Entry 8R6O (X-ray diffraction, 2.20 A resolution); this record covers chains C and E of the 6 polymer chains in the assembly.

[Chain C]
Molecule: Detyrosinated tubulin alpha-1B chain
Source organism: Bos taurus
Reference sequence: P81947 (TBA1B_BOVIN); residues 1-451 here = UniProt positions 1-451
Chain sequence (451 residues; numbered 1 to 451; the number before each row is that of its first residue):
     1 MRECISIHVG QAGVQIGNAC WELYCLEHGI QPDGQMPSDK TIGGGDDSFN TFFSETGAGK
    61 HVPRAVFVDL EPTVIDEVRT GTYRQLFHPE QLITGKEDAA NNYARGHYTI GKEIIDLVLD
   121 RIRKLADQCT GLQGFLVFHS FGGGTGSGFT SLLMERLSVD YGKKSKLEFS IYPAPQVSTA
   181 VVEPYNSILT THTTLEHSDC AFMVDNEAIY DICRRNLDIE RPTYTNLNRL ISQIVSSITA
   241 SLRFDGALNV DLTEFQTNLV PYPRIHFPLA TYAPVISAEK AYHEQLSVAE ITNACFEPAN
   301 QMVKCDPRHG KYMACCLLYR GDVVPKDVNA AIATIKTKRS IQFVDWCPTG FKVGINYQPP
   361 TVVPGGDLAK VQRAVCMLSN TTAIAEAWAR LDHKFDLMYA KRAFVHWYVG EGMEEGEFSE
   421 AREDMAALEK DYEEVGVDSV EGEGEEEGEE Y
Unresolved in the structure: 441-451
Metal / ion sites: Ca2+: Asp39, Thr41, Gly44, Glu55
Ligand contacts:
  - GTP (guanosine-5'-triphosphate): Gly10, Gln11, Ala12, Gln15, Ile16, Asp69, Asp98, Ala99, Ala100, Asn101, Ser140, Gly142, Gly143, Gly144, Thr145, Gly146, Ile171, Pro173, Val177, Ser178, Thr179, Glu183, Asn206, Tyr224, Leu227, Asn228, Ile231
  - RME (N6-(4-methylpyridin-2-yl)-N2-(2-morpholinoethyl)-3-nitropyridine-2,6-diamine): Asn101, Thr179, Ala180, Val181
From the paper describing this entry:
  - binding site for RME: Thr179

[Chain E]
Molecule: Stathmin-4
Source organism: Rattus norvegicus
Reference sequence: P63043 (STMN4_RAT); residues 5-145 here correspond to UniProt positions 49-189 (UniProt number = residue number + 44)
Chain sequence (143 residues; numbered 3 to 145; the number before each row is that of its first residue):
     3 MADMEVIELN KCTSGQSFEV ILKPPSFDGV PEFNASLPRR RDPSLEEIQK KLEAAEERRK
    63 YQEAELLKHL AEKREHEREV IQKAIEENNN FIKMAKEKLA QKMESNKENR EAHLAAMLER
   123 LQEKDKHAEE VRKNKELKEE ASR
Unresolved in the structure: 3-5, 29-43, 142-145
Differences from the reference sequence: initiating methionine (3); expression tag (4)
UniProt features mapped onto this chain:
  - modified residue: Ser46 (Phosphoserine)

[How chain C and chain E interact]
Residue-residue contacts (30):
  His107(C) with Lys104(E); Met105(E)
  Tyr108(C) with Lys104(E); Met105(E), hydrophobic; Asn108(E)
  Thr109(C) with Arg112(E)
  Leu152(C) with Leu101(E), hydrophobic
  Glu155(C) with Leu101(E); Lys104(E), salt bridge
  Arg156(C) with Leu101(E)
  Ser158(C) with Phe93(E); Ile94(E)
  Val159(C) with Ile94(E); Ala97(E), hydrophobic; Lys98(E)
  Gly162(C) with Ile94(E)
  Lys163(C) with Asn90(E)
  Thr193(C) with Lys104(E)
  Glu196(C) with Lys100(E), salt bridge
  His197(C) with Phe93(E); Ala97(E)
  Val409(C) with His115(E), hydrogen bond (backbone-side chain)
  Gly410(C) with Arg112(E)
  Glu411(C) with Asn108(E), hydrogen bond (backbone-side chain); Arg112(E), salt bridge
  Gly412(C) with Asn108(E), hydrogen bond (backbone-side chain); Asn111(E), hydrogen bond (backbone-side chain); Arg112(E)
  Met413(C) with Asn108(E)
  Glu414(C) with Asn111(E), hydrogen bond

[In short]
The interface between chain C and chain E involves 19 residues on one side and 13 on the other; the contacts
include 5 hydrogen bonds and 3 salt bridges. Polar contacts include Glu155(C)-Lys104(E), Glu196(C)-Lys100(E)
and Glu411(C)-Arg112(E). Bound to chain C: GTP and compound RME. From the paper: a binding site for RME at
Thr179(C).
Here chain C is Detyrosinated tubulin alpha-1B chain (Bos taurus) and chain E is Stathmin-4 (Rattus
norvegicus). Entry 8R6O (Tubulin-4AZA2996 complex) was determined by X-ray diffraction.
